8FMZ - chains C and D of the 6 polymer chains in the assembly; structure by electron microscopy, 2.59 A resolution.

Chain C:
Molecule: Guanine nucleotide-binding protein G(I)/G(S)/G(T) subunit beta-1
Source organism: Homo sapiens
Reference sequence: P62873 (GBB1_HUMAN); residue numbers follow UniProt; this construct covers 2-340
Sequence (358 residues; each row starts with the number of its first residue; numbers below 1 keep their minus sign (Met-17 is residue -17)):
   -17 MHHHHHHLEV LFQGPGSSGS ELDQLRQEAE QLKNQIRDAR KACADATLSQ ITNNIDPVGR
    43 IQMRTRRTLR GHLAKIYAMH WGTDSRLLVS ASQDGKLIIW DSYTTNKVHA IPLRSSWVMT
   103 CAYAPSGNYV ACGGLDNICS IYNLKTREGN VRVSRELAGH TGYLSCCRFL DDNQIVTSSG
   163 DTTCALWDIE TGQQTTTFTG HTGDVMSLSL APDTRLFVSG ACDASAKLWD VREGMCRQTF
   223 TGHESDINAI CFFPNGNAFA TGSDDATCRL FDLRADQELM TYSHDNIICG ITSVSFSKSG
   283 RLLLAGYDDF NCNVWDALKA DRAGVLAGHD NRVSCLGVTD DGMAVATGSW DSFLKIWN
Disordered / not traced: -17 to 2
Construct notes: expression tag (-17 to 1)
Swiss-Prot annotation at these positions:
  - modified residue: Ser2 (N-acetylserine), His266 (Phosphohistidine)
  - natural variant: Leu30 (L30F: In MRD42; uncertain significance), Arg52 (R52G: In MRD42), Gly64 (G64V: In MRD42), Asp76 (D76E: In MRD42; D76G: In MRD42), Gly77 (G77S: In MRD42), Lys78 (K78R: In MRD42), Ile80 (I80N: In MRD42; I80T: In MRD42), His91 (H91R: In MRD42; uncertain significance), Ala92 (A92T: In MRD42), Pro94 (P94S: In MRD42), Leu95 (L95P: In MRD42), Arg96 (R96L: In MRD42), 5 further natural variant entries in UniProt

Chain D:
Molecule: Guanine nucleotide-binding protein G(I)/G(S)/G(O) subunit gamma-2
Source organism: Homo sapiens
Reference sequence: P59768 (GBG2_HUMAN); residue numbers follow UniProt; this construct covers 1-71
Sequence (71 residues; numbered 1 to 71; the number before each row is that of its first residue):
     1 MASNNTASIA QARKLVEQLK MEANIDRIKV SKAAADLMAY CEAHAKEDPL LTPVPASENP
    61 FREKKFFCAI L
Disordered / not traced: 1-10, 62-71
Swiss-Prot annotation at these positions:
  - modified residue: Ala2 (N-acetylalanine), Cys68 (Cysteine methyl ester)
  - lipidation: Cys68 (S-geranylgeranyl cysteine)

How chain C and chain D interact:
Residue-residue contacts (84; chain C residue first):
  Leu7(C) - Ala12(D)  hydrophobic
  Leu7(C) - Arg13(D)
  Leu7(C) - Val16(D)
  Glu10(C) - Val16(D)
  Ala11(C) - Leu19(D)
  Leu14(C) - Val16(D)
  Leu14(C) - Leu19(D)  hydrophobic
  Leu14(C) - Lys20(D)
  Lys15(C) - Leu19(D)
  Gln17(C) - Ala23(D)
  Ile18(C) - Leu19(D)
  Ile18(C) - Ala23(D)  hydrophobic
  Ala21(C) - Arg27(D)
  Ala24(C) - Lys29(D)  hydrogen bond (backbone-side chain)
  Cys25(C) - Arg27(D)
  Cys25(C) - Ile28(D)
  Cys25(C) - Lys29(D)
  Cys25(C) - Val30(D)  hydrogen bond (backbone-backbone)
  Ala26(C) - Val30(D)  hydrophobic
  Asp27(C) - Lys29(D)
  Asp27(C) - Val30(D)
  Asp27(C) - Ser31(D)  hydrogen bond
  Ala28(C) - Val30(D)
  Leu30(C) - Ala34(D)  hydrophobic
  Ile33(C) - Ser31(D)
  Ile33(C) - Ala34(D)  hydrophobic
  Ile33(C) - Met38(D)  hydrophobic
  Thr34(C) - Met38(D)
  Val40(C) - Leu51(D)  hydrophobic
  Met45(C) - Leu50(D)  hydrophobic
  Arg48(C) - Phe61(D)
  Arg49(C) - Phe61(D)  hydrogen bond (side chain-backbone)
  Ser84(C) - Phe61(D)
  Tyr85(C) - Pro60(D)
  Tyr85(C) - Phe61(D)  hydrophobic
  Met217(C) - Met21(D)  hydrophobic
  Cys218(C) - Gln18(D)  hydrogen bond (backbone-side chain)
  Arg219(C) - Glu22(D)
  Arg219(C) - Ile25(D)
  Gln220(C) - Ile25(D)
  Thr221(C) - Glu22(D)  hydrogen bond
  Phe235(C) - Leu37(D)  hydrophobic
  Phe235(C) - Tyr40(D)  hydrophobic
  Phe235(C) - Cys41(D)  hydrophobic
  Pro236(C) - Tyr40(D)
  Asn237(C) - Leu37(D)
  Asn237(C) - Tyr40(D)
  Leu252(C) - Leu37(D)  hydrophobic
  Asp254(C) - Ala33(D)
  Arg256(C) - Asp26(D)
  Arg256(C) - Arg27(D)
  Arg256(C) - Ile28(D)  hydrogen bond (backbone-backbone)
  Arg256(C) - Asp36(D)  salt bridge
  Ala257(C) - Ile28(D)
  Asp258(C) - Arg27(D)  salt bridge
  Gln259(C) - Val30(D)
  Leu261(C) - Val30(D)  hydrophobic
  Leu261(C) - Leu37(D)  hydrophobic
  Ser279(C) - Asp48(D)  hydrogen bond
  Lys280(C) - Glu47(D)
  Lys280(C) - Asp48(D)
  Ser281(C) - Tyr40(D)
  Ser281(C) - Cys41(D)
  Ser281(C) - His44(D)
  Ser281(C) - Asp48(D)  hydrogen bond
  Ser281(C) - Leu51(D)
  Gly282(C) - Cys41(D)
  Arg283(C) - Cys41(D)
  Arg283(C) - Leu51(D)
  Leu284(C) - Leu50(D)  hydrophobic
  Leu284(C) - Leu51(D)  hydrophobic
  Leu300(C) - Cys41(D)  hydrophobic
  Asp323(C) - Pro49(D)
  Gly324(C) - Pro49(D)
  Gly324(C) - Leu50(D)
  Met325(C) - Pro49(D)  hydrophobic
  Met325(C) - Leu50(D)
  Met325(C) - Val54(D)  hydrophobic
  Met325(C) - Asn59(D)
  Met325(C) - Pro60(D)
  Ala326(C) - Phe61(D)  hydrophobic
  Val327(C) - Leu50(D)  hydrophobic
  Ile338(C) - Phe61(D)  hydrophobic
  Asn340(C) - Asn59(D)  hydrogen bond
Interface residues without a listed pair, chain C (58 interface residues in all): Arg22, Ile37, Ile43, Trp63, Ser67, Ala240, Val320
Interface residues without a listed pair, chain D (37 interface residues in all): Asn24, Glu42, Ala45, Glu58

Overview:
Chain C and chain D form an interface of 58 and 37 residues respectively, with 10 hydrogen bonds and 2 salt
bridges. Among the polar pairs are Arg256(C)-Asp36(D), Asp258(C)-Arg27(D) and Ala24(C)-Lys29(D).
Here chain C is Guanine nucleotide-binding protein G(I)/G(S)/G(T) subunit beta-1 and chain D is Guanine
nucleotide-binding protein G(I)/G(S)/G(O) subunit gamma-2, both from Homo sapiens. Entry 8FMZ (Neurotensin
receptor allosterism revealed in complex with a biased allosteric modulator) was determined by electron
microscopy (same publication as 8FN0 and 8FN1).
